Entry 5UAX (X-ray diffraction, 1.85 A resolution); this record covers chains A and B of the 5 polymer chains in the assembly.

== Chain A (and B) ==
Name: Pyrroline-5-carboxylate reductase 1, mitochondrial
Source organism: Homo sapiens
Notes: EC 1.5.1.2; chain B of this document is another copy of the same molecule, construct and numbering; everything in this record applies to it too
Reference sequence: P32322 (P5CR1_HUMAN); residue numbers follow UniProt; this construct covers 1-300
Sequence (322 residues; numbered -21 to 300; the number before each row is that of its first residue; numbers below 1 keep their minus sign (Met-21 is residue -21)):
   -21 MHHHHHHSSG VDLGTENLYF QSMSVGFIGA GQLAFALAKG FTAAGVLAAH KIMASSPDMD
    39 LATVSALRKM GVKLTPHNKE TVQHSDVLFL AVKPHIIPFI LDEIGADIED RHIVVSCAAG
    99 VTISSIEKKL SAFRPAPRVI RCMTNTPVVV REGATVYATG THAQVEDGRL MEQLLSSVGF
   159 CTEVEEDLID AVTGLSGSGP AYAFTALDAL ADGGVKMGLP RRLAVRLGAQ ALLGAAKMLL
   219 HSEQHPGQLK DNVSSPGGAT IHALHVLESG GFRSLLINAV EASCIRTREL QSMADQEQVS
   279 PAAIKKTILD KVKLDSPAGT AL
Not modelled in the structure: -21 to -8, 271-300 (chain B: -21 to -3, 271-300)
Differences from the reference sequence: initiating methionine (-21); expression tag (-20 to 0)
Curated features (UniProtKB/Swiss-Prot):
  - binding site (NADP(+)): Ile6 to Leu11, Ser34, Asn56, Ala69 to Pro72, Cys95 to Ala97
  - binding site (NADPH): Ala8, Gln10, Leu11, Ser34, Asp36, Asn56, Val70, Lys71, Ala97, Asn230
  - binding site (L-proline): Glu164, Ala237, Thr238
  - modified residue: Ser2 (N-acetylserine), Ser278 (Phosphoserine)
  - natural variant: Arg119 (R119G: In ARCL2B; R119H: In ARCL2B), Ala179 (A179T: In ARCL2B), Gly206 (G206R: In ARCL2B; G206W: In ARCL2B), Gly248 (G248E: In ARCL3B), Arg251 (R251H: In ARCL3B), Ala257 (A257T: In ARCL3B), Arg266 (R266Q: In ARCL2B)
  - mutagenesis: Glu221 (E221A: Reduced enzyme activity), Thr238 (T238A: Decreased pyrroline-5-carboxylate reductase activity)
From the paper describing this entry:
  - mutagenesis - T238A (10-fold): decreased catalytic activity on l-P5C
  - catalytic residues: Thr238

== Chain A / chain B interface ==
Contacting residue pairs - 182 pairs, chain A then chain B:
  Thr124(A) with Met216(B), hydrogen bond; Val231(B)
  Pro125(A) with Gly212(B); Ala213(B); Met216(B), hydrophobic
  Val127(A) with Met216(B), hydrophobic
  Val128(A) with Lys215(B), hydrogen bond (backbone-side chain); Met216(B); His219(B)
  Glu130(A) with Gln208(B), hydrogen bond; Leu211(B); Gly212(B); Lys215(B)
  Gly131(A) with Gln208(B)
  Ala132(A) with Gln208(B)
  Phe158(A) with Arg204(B); Leu205(B), hydrophobic; Gln208(B)
  Leu166(A) with Gly196(B); Leu197(B)
  Ala169(A) with Met195(B); Leu197(B), hydrophobic
  Val170(A) with Leu197(B), hydrophobic; Leu205(B), hydrophobic
  Leu173(A) with Leu188(B); Leu197(B), hydrophobic; Ala202(B); Leu205(B), hydrophobic
  Ser174(A) with Leu205(B)
  Ser176(A) with Thr238(B), hydrogen bond
  Pro178(A) with Ala213(B), hydrophobic
  Ala179(A) with Val231(B), hydrophobic; Thr238(B); Leu242(B)
  Tyr180(A) with Leu188(B), hydrophobic; Ala241(B); Leu245(B), hydrophobic; Phe250(B)
  Ala181(A) with Leu210(B), hydrophobic; Ala213(B), hydrophobic
  Phe182(A) with Ala213(B); Pro224(B); Leu227(B), hydrophobic; Lys228(B)
  Thr183(A) with Leu242(B); Phe250(B); Arg251(B)
  Ala184(A) with Phe250(B); Leu254(B), hydrophobic
  Leu185(A) with Leu217(B), hydrophobic
  Asp186(A) with His223(B), salt bridge; Arg251(B), salt bridge
  Ala187(A) with Arg251(B); Leu254(B), hydrophobic; Ile255(B)
  Leu188(A) with Leu173(B); Tyr180(B), hydrophobic; Leu254(B), hydrophobic; Val258(B), hydrophobic
  Asp190(A) with Ile255(B)
  Gly191(A) with Ile255(B); Val258(B)
  Gly192(A) with Val258(B)
  Lys194(A) with Glu259(B), salt bridge
  Met195(A) with Ala169(B); Glu259(B); Cys262(B), hydrophobic; Arg266(B)
  Gly196(A) with Leu166(B)
  Leu197(A) with Leu166(B); Ala169(B), hydrophobic; Val170(B), hydrophobic; Leu173(B), hydrophobic
  Pro198(A) with Leu166(B)
  Leu201(A) with Val162(B), hydrophobic
  Ala202(A) with Leu173(B)
  Val203(A) with Leu217(B), hydrophobic
  Arg204(A) with Phe158(B); Leu218(B)
  Leu205(A) with Phe158(B), hydrophobic; Val170(B), hydrophobic; Leu173(B), hydrophobic; Ser174(B)
  Gly206(A) with Leu173(B)
  Ala207(A) with Ala214(B); Leu218(B), hydrophobic
  Gln208(A) with Glu130(B), hydrogen bond; Gly131(B), hydrogen bond (side chain-backbone); Ala132(B); Phe158(B)
  Leu211(A) with Glu130(B); Leu211(B); Ala214(B); Lys215(B)
  Gly212(A) with Pro125(B); Val128(B); Glu130(B)
  Ala213(A) with Pro125(B); Pro178(B), hydrophobic; Ala181(B), hydrophobic; Phe182(B)
  Ala214(A) with Ala207(B); Leu211(B)
  Lys215(A) with Val128(B), hydrogen bond (side chain-backbone); Glu130(B); Leu211(B)
  Met216(A) with Thr124(B), hydrogen bond; Pro125(B); Val127(B), hydrophobic; Val128(B), hydrophobic; Phe182(B), hydrophobic
  Leu217(A) with Leu185(B), hydrophobic; Val203(B), hydrophobic
  Leu218(A) with Arg204(B); Ala207(B), hydrophobic
  His223(A) with Asp186(B), salt bridge
  Pro224(A) with Phe182(B)
  Leu227(A) with Phe182(B), hydrophobic
  Lys228(A) with Phe182(B); Thr183(B)
  Asn230(A) with Gln10(B)
  Val231(A) with Thr124(B); Ala179(B), hydrophobic
  Gly235(A) with Arg264(B), hydrogen bond (backbone-side chain)
  Gly236(A) with Arg264(B)
  Ala237(A) with Ser261(B); Arg264(B); Thr265(B)
  Thr238(A) with Ser176(B), hydrogen bond; Ala179(B)
  His240(A) with Arg264(B)
  Ala241(A) with Tyr180(B); Ala257(B); Ser261(B)
  Leu242(A) with Ala179(B); Thr183(B)
  Val244(A) with Asn256(B); Ala257(B), hydrophobic; Ala260(B), hydrophobic
  Leu245(A) with Tyr180(B), hydrophobic; Leu253(B); Ala257(B), hydrophobic
  Gly248(A) with Leu253(B)
  Phe250(A) with Tyr180(B); Thr183(B); Ala184(B); Phe250(B), hydrophobic; Leu253(B), hydrophobic; Leu254(B), hydrophobic
  Arg251(A) with Thr183(B); Asp186(B), salt bridge; Ala187(B)
  Leu253(A) with Leu245(B); Gly248(B); Phe250(B), hydrophobic; Leu253(B), hydrophobic
  Leu254(A) with Ala184(B), hydrophobic; Ala187(B), hydrophobic; Leu188(B), hydrophobic; Phe250(B), hydrophobic
  Ile255(A) with Ala187(B); Asp190(B); Gly191(B)
  Asn256(A) with Val244(B)
  Ala257(A) with Ala241(B); Val244(B), hydrophobic; Leu245(B), hydrophobic
  Val258(A) with Leu188(B), hydrophobic; Gly191(B); Gly192(B)
  Glu259(A) with Lys194(B), salt bridge; Met195(B)
  Ala260(A) with Val244(B), hydrophobic
  Ser261(A) with Ala237(B); Ala241(B)
  Cys262(A) with Met195(B), hydrophobic
  Arg264(A) with Gly235(B), hydrogen bond (side chain-backbone); Gly236(B); Ala237(B); His240(B)
  Thr265(A) with Ala237(B)
  Arg266(A) with Met195(B)
Interface residues without a listed pair, chain A (94 interface residues in all): Gln10, Asn123, Val134, Thr160, Val162, Thr171, Gly175, Gly177, Ala209, Leu210, His219, Glu246, Ile263, Leu268
Interface residues without a listed pair, chain B (93 interface residues in all): Asn123, Val134, Thr160, Thr171, Gly175, Gly177, Pro198, Leu201, Gly206, Ala209, Asn230, Ile263, Leu268

== Summary ==
94 residues of chain A and 93 residues of chain B are in contact; the contacts include 11 hydrogen bonds and 6
salt bridges. Polar contacts include Asp186(A)-His223(B), Asp186(A)-Arg251(B) and Lys194(A)-Glu259(B). The
paper reports the catalytic residue Thr238(A); T238A of chain A reduces catalytic activity on l-P5C.
Chain A and chain B are both Pyrroline-5-carboxylate reductase 1, mitochondrial (Homo sapiens); the structure,
Structure of apo human PYCR-1 crystallized in space group C2, was determined by X-ray diffraction together
with 5UAT, 5UAU, 5UAV and 5UAW from the same study.
